7XMF - chains A and B of the 3 polymer chains in the assembly; structure by electron microscopy, 3.07 A resolution.

# Chain A
Molecule: Isoform 3 of Sodium channel protein type 9 subunit alpha, Green fluorescent protein
From: Homo sapiens
UniProtKB: Q15858 (SCN9A_HUMAN), isoform Q15858-3; the author numbering skips numbers that UniProt does not, so the offset changes along the chain: 1-417 = UniProt 1-417; 429-1988 = UniProt 418-1977
Amino-acid sequence (2250 residues; each row starts with the number of its first residue; note: 11 numbers in that range are skipped by the numbering (no residue carries them; nothing is unmodelled there)):
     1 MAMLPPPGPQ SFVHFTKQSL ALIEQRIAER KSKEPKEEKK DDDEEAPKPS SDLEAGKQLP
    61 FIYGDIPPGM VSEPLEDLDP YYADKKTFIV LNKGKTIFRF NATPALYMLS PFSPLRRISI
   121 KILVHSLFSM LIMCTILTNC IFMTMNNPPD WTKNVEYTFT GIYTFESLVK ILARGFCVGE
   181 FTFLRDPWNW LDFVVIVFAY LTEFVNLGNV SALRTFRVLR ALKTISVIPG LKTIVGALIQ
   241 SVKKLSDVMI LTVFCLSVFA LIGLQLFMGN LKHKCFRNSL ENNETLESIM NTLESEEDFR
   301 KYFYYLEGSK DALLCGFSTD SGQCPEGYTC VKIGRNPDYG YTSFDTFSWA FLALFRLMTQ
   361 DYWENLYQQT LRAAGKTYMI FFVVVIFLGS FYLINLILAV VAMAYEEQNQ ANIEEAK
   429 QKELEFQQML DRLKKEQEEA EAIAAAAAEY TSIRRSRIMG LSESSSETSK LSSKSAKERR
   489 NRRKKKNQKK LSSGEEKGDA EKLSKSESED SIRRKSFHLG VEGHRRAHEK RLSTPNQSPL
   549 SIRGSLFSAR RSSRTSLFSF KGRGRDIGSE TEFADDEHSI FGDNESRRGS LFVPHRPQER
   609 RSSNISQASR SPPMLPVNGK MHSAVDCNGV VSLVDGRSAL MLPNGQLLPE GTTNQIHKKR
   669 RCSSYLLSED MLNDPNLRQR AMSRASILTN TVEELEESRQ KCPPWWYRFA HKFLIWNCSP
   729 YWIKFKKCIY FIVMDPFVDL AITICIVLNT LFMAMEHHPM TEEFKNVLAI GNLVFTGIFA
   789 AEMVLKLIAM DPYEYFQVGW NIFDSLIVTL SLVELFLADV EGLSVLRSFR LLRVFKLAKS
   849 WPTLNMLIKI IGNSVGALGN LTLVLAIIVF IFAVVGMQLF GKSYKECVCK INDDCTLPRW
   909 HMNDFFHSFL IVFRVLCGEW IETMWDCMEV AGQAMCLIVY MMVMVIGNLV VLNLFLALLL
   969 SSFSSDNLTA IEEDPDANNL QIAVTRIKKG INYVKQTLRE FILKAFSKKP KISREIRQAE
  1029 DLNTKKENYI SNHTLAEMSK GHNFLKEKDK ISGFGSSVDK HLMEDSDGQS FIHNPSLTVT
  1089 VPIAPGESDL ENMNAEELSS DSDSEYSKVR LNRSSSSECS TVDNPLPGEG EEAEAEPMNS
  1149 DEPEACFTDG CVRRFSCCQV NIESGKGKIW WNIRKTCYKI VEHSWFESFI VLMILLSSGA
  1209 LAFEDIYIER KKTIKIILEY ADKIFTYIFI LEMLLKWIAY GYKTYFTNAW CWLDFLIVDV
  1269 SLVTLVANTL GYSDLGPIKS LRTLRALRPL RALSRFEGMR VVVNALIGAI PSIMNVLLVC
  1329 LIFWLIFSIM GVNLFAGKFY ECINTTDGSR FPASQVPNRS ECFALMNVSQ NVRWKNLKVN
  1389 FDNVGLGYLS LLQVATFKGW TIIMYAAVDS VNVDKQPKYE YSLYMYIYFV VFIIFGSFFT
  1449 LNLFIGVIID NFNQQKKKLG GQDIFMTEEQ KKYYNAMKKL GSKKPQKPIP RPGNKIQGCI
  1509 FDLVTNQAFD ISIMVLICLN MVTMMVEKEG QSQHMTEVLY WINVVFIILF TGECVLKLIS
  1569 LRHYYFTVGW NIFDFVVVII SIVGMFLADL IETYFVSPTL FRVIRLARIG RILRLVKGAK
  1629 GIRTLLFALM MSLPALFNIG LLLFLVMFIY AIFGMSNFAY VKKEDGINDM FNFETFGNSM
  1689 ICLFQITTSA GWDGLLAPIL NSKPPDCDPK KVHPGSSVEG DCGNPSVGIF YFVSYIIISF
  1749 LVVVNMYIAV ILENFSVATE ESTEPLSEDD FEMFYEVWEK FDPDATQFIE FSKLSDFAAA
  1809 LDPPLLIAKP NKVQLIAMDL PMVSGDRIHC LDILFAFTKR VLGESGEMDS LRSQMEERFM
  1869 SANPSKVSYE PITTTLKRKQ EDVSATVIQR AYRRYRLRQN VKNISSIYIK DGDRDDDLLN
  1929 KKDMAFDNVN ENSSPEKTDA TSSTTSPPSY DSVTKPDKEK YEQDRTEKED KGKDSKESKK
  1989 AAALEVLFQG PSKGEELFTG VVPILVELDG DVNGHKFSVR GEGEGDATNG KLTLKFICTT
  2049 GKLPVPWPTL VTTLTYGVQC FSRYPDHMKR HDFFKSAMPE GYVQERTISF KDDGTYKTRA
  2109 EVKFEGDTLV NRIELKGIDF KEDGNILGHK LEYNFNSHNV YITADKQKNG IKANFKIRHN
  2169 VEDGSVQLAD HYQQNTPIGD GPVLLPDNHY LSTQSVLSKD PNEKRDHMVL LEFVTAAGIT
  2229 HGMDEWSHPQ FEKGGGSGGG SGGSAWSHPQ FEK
Unresolved in the structure: 1-113, 429-725, 826-830, 973-1174, 1769-2261
Disulfides: Cys275-Cys315, Cys897-Cys903, Cys935-Cys944, Cys1350-Cys1370, Cys1715-Cys1730
Covalent attachments: N-acetylglucosamine (NAG) linked to Asn283, Asn1352, Asn1366, Asn1375
Differences from the reference sequence: engineered mutation Arg1161 (Trp1150 in Q15858); linker (1989-2000)
Small-molecule neighbours: G2W (3-[[4-[3-(4-fluoranyl-2-methyl-phenoxy)azetidin-1-yl]pyrimidin-2-yl]amino]-N-methyl-benzamide): Met358, Thr359, Gln360, Phe391, Ile394, Asn395, Gly926, Ala1403, Thr1404, Phe1405, Lys1406, Ser1445, Leu1449, Thr1695, Thr1696, Ser1697, Ile1744, Ser1747, Phe1748, Val1751

# Chain B
Molecule: Sodium channel subunit beta-1, Green fluorescent protein
From: Homo sapiens
UniProtKB: Q07699 (SCN1B_HUMAN); residues 1-218 carry their UniProt numbers (218 of 469 residues fall inside the UniProt entry; the rest is not from it)
Amino-acid sequence (481 residues; row label = number of the first residue in the row):
     1 MGRLLALVVG AALVSSACGG CVEVDSETEA VYGMTFKILC ISCKRRSETN AETFTEWTFR
    61 QKGTEEFVKI LRYENEVLQL EEDERFEGRV VWNGSRGTKD LQDLSIFITN VTYNHSGDYE
   121 CHVYRLLFFE NYEHNTSVVK KIHIEVVDKA NRDMASIVSE IMMYVLIVVL TIWLVAEMIY
   181 CYKKIAAATE TAAQENASEY LAITSESKEN CTGVQVAEAA ALEVLFQGPS KGEELFTGVV
   241 PILVELDGDV NGHKFSVRGE GEGDATNGKL TLKFICTTGK LPVPWPTLVT TLTYGVQCFS
   301 RYPDHMKRHD FFKSAMPEGY VQERTISFKD DGTYKTRAEV KFEGDTLVNR IELKGIDFKE
   361 DGNILGHKLE YNFNSHNVYI TADKQKNGIK ANFKIRHNVE DGSVQLADHY QQNTPIGDGP
   421 VLLPDNHYLS TQSVLSKDPN EKRDHMVLLE FVTAAGITHG MDEHHHHHHH HHHDYKDDDD
   481 K
Unresolved in the structure: 1-19, 193-481
Disulfides: Cys21-Cys43, Cys40-Cys121
Covalent attachments: N-acetylglucosamine (NAG) linked to Asn93, Asn110, Asn114, Asn135
Differences from the reference sequence: linker (219-230)

# Chain A / chain B interface
Contacting residue pairs - 71 pairs, chain A then chain B:
  Arg277(A) with Asn131(B); Tyr132(B)
  Asn278(A) with Tyr132(B)
  Ser279(A) with Tyr132(B), hydrogen bond (backbone-side chain)
  Arg300(A) with Glu130(B), salt bridge
  Tyr304(A) with Arg46(B); Glu48(B); Thr49(B); Phe129(B), hydrophobic; Glu130(B)
  Tyr305(A) with Glu130(B)
  Leu306(A) with Glu48(B)
  Leu313(A) with Arg46(B)
  Gln323(A) with Arg45(B); Arg46(B), hydrogen bond (backbone-side chain)
  Cys324(A) with Arg45(B), hydrogen bond (backbone-side chain)
  Pro325(A) with Arg45(B), hydrogen bond (backbone-side chain); Arg46(B); Phe129(B), hydrophobic
  Glu326(A) with Lys44(B); Arg45(B), hydrogen bond (side chain-backbone); Leu127(B); Phe129(B); His134(B); Thr136(B)
  Gly327(A) with Tyr132(B), hydrogen bond (backbone-side chain); His134(B)
  Tyr328(A) with Arg45(B); Phe129(B), hydrophobic; Tyr132(B)
  Arg372(A) with Arg46(B)
  Ile1177(A) with Tyr182(B)
  Asn1180(A) with Ile185(B)
  Thr1184(A) with Met178(B); Tyr182(B); Ile185(B)
  Ile1188(A) with Met178(B), hydrophobic
  Ile1214(A) with Val22(B)
  Tyr1215(A) with Val22(B), hydrophobic
  Glu1217(A) with Val24(B)
  Arg1218(A) with Val22(B); Glu23(B), hydrogen bond (side chain-backbone); Val24(B)
  Lys1220(A) with Asp25(B); Glu27(B), salt bridge
  Ile1224(A) with Ser156(B); Ser159(B)
  Tyr1228(A) with Ser156(B); Ser159(B); Glu160(B); Met163(B), hydrophobic
  Lys1231(A) with Met163(B)
  Ile1232(A) with Met163(B), hydrophobic; Leu166(B), hydrophobic
  Tyr1235(A) with Leu170(B), hydrophobic; Thr171(B), hydrogen bond
  Ile1236(A) with Leu170(B), hydrophobic
  Leu1239(A) with Leu174(B), hydrophobic
  Leu1243(A) with Leu174(B), hydrophobic
  Asp1677(A) with Arg46(B), salt bridge; Ser47(B); Glu48(B)
  Glu1682(A) with Gly20(B), hydrogen bond (side chain-backbone)
  His1721(A) with Gly20(B)
  Pro1722(A) with Gly20(B); Cys21(B); Val22(B), hydrogen bond (backbone-backbone); Asp103(B)
  Gly1723(A) with Val22(B); Val24(B); Ile41(B)
Interface residues without a listed pair, chain A (46 interface residues in all): Lys301, Glu307, Cys1185, Lys1187, Phe1197, Thr1221, Ile1225, Tyr1668, Lys1671
Interface residues without a listed pair, chain B (42 interface residues in all): Cys43, Gln102, Arg125, Ala155, Ile167, Trp173, Glu177, Cys181, Thr189

# Summary
The interface between chain A and chain B involves 46 residues on one side and 42 on the other; the contacts
include 10 hydrogen bonds and 3 salt bridges. Polar contacts include Arg300(A)-Glu130(B), Lys1220(A)-Glu27(B)
and Asp1677(A)-Arg46(B). Chain A binds compound G2W.
Here chain A is Isoform 3 of Sodium channel protein type 9 subunit alpha, Green fluorescent protein and chain
B is Sodium channel subunit beta-1, Green fluorescent protein, both from Homo sapiens. Entry 7XMF (Cryo-EM
structure of human NaV1.7/beta1/beta2-Nav1.7-IN2) was determined by electron microscopy together with 7XM9 and
7XMG from the same study.
